Entry 5WGM (X-ray diffraction, 1.75 A resolution); this record covers chain A.

[Chain A]
Protein: Hdac6 protein
Organism: Danio rerio
Notes: fragment: catalytic domain 2
Reference sequence: A7YT55 (A7YT55_DANRE); residues 440-798 here correspond to UniProt positions 288-646 (UniProt number = residue number - 152)
Chain sequence (364 residues; row label = number of the first residue in the row):
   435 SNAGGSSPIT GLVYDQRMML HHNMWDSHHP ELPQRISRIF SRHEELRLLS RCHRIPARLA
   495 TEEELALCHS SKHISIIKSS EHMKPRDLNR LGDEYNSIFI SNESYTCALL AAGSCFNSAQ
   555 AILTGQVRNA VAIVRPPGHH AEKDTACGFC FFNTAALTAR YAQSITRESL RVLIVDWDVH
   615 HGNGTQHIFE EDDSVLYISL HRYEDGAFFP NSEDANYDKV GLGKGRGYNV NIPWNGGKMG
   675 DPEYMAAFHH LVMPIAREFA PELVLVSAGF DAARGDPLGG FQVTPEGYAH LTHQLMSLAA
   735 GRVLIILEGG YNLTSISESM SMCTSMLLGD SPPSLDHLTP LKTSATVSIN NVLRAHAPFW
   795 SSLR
Construct notes: expression tag (435-439)
Metal / ion sites: K+ site 1: Asp610, Asp612, His614, Ser633, Leu634; Zn2+: Asp612, His614, Asp705 (together with AH7); K+ site 2: Phe623, Asp626, Val629, Tyr662
Ligand contacts: AH7 (2-[(4,4-difluoro-1-phenylcyclohexyl)amino]-N-hydroxypyrimidine-5-carboxamide): His463, Pro464, Ser531, His574, Gly582, Phe583, Asp612, His614, Phe643, Asn645, Asp705, Leu712, Gly743, Gly744, Tyr745
Reported in the primary citation:
  - binding site for AH7: His463, Pro464, Ser531, His573, His574, Phe583, Phe643, Tyr745
  - catalytic residues: His574 (proposed by the authors, not directly observed)

[Overview]
Ligands of chain A: compound AH7. Asp610, Asp612, His614, Ser633 and Leu634 form the K+ site 1. Asp612, His614
and Asp705 coordinate Zn2+. From the paper: the catalytic residue His574; a binding site for AH7 at His463,
Pro464 and Ser531 among others.
Chain A is Hdac6 protein (Danio rerio); the structure, Crystal structure of Danio rerio histone deacetylase 6
catalytic domain 2 in complex with ACY-1083, was determined by X-ray diffraction, deposited together with
5WGI, 5WGK and 5WGL.
